PDB entry 8WLH | electron microscopy, 3.70 A resolution | chains Z and q of the 43 polymer chains in the assembly

== Chain Z ==
Name: Flagellar basal-body rod protein FlgC
From: Salmonella enterica subsp. enterica serovar Typhimurium str. LT2
UniProtKB: P0A1I7 (FLGC_SALTY); numbering as in UniProt (aligned over 1-134)
Amino-acid sequence (134 residues; numbered 1 to 134; the number before each row is that of its first residue):
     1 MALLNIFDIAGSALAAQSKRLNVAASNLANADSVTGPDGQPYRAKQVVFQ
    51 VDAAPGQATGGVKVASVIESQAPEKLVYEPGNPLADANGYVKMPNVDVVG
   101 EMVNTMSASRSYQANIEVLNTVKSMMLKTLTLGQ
Unresolved in the structure: 1-3

== Chain q ==
Name: Flagellar basal-body rod protein FlgF
From: Salmonella enterica subsp. enterica serovar Typhimurium str. LT2
UniProtKB: P16323 (FLGF_SALTY); residue numbers follow UniProt; this construct covers 1-251
Amino-acid sequence (251 residues; numbered 1 to 251; the number before each row is that of its first residue):
     1 MDHAIYTAMGAASQTLNQQAVTASNLANASTPGFRAQLNALRAVPVDGLS
    51 LATRTLVTASTPGADMTPGQLDYTSRPLDVALQQDGWLVVQAADGAEGYT
   101 RNGNIQVGPTGQLTIQGHPVIGEGGPITVPEGSEITIAADGTISALNPGD
   151 PPNTVAPVGRLKLVKAEGNEVQRSDDGLFRLTAEAQAERGAVLAADPSIR
   201 IMSGVLEGSNVKPVEAMTDMIANARRFEMQMKVITSVDENEGRANQLLSM
   251 S
Unresolved in the structure: 1, 251

== Chain Z / chain q interface ==
Pairs across the interface - 30 pairs, chain Z then chain q:
  R20(Z) - Y6(q)
  D97(Z) - S13(q)  hydrogen bond
  V99(Z) - M9(q)  hydrophobic
  V99(Z) - A12(q)  hydrophobic
  V99(Z) - L16(q)  hydrophobic
  V99(Z) - F227(q)  hydrophobic
  V103(Z) - I5(q)
  V103(Z) - Y6(q)  hydrophobic
  V103(Z) - M9(q)  hydrophobic
  M106(Z) - I5(q)  hydrophobic
  M106(Z) - I234(q)  hydrophobic
  S107(Z) - Y6(q)  hydrogen bond
  R110(Z) - D238(q)  salt bridge
  R110(Z) - E241(q)
  R110(Z) - G242(q)
  R110(Z) - N245(q)  hydrogen bond (backbone-side chain)
  Q113(Z) - G242(q)
  Q113(Z) - N245(q)  hydrogen bond
  Q113(Z) - Q246(q)
  A114(Z) - N245(q)
  A114(Z) - L248(q)
  E117(Z) - N245(q)
  E117(Z) - Q246(q)
  E117(Z) - L248(q)
  E117(Z) - S249(q)
  V118(Z) - L248(q)  hydrophobic
  T121(Z) - L248(q)  hydrogen bond (side chain-backbone)
  T121(Z) - S249(q)
  T121(Z) - M250(q)  hydrogen bond (side chain-backbone)
  S124(Z) - M250(q)
Other interface residues (no listed pair), chain Z (15 interface residues in all): G100, N104
Other interface residues (no listed pair), chain q (17 interface residues in all): D2

== Overview ==
The interface between chain Z and chain q involves 15 residues on one side and 17 on the other, with 6
hydrogen bonds and 1 salt bridge. Polar contacts include R110(Z)-D238(q), D97(Z)-S13(q) and S107(Z)-Y6(q).
Here chain Z is Flagellar basal-body rod protein FlgC and chain q is Flagellar basal-body rod protein FlgF,
both from Salmonella enterica subsp. enterica serovar Typhimurium str. LT2. Entry 8WLH (Cryo-EM structure of
the proximal rod-export apparatus and FlgF within the motor-hook complex in the CCW ...) was determined by
electron microscopy, deposited together with 8WHT, 8WIW, 8WK3, 8WK4, 8WKI, 8WKK and 11 further entries.
